PDB entry 2J8D | X-ray diffraction, 2.07 A resolution | chains H and M of the 3 polymer chains in the assembly

Chain H:
Protein: Reaction center protein H chain
From: Rhodobacter sphaeroides
UniProtKB: P0C0Y7 (RCEH_RHOSH); numbering as in UniProt (aligned over 1-260)
Amino-acid sequence (260 residues; each row starts with the number of its first residue):
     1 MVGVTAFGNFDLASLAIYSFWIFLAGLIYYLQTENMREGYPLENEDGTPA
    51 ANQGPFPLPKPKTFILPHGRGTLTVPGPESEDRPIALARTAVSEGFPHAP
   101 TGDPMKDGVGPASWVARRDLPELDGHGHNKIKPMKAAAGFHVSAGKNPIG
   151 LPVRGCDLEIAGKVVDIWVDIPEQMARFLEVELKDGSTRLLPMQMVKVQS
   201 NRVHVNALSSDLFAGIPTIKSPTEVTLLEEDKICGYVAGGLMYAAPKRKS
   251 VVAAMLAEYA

Chain M:
Protein: Reaction center protein M chain
From: Rhodobacter sphaeroides
UniProtKB: P0C0Y9 (RCEM_RHOSH); residues 1-307 here = UniProt positions 1-307
Amino-acid sequence (307 residues; row label = number of the first residue in the row):
     1 AEYQNIFSQVQVRGPADLGMTEDVNLANRSGVGPFSTLLGWFGNAQLGPI
    51 YLGSLGVLSLFSGLMWFFTIGIWFWYQAGWNPAVFLRDLFFFSLEPPAPE
   101 YGLSFAAPLKEGGLWLIASFFMFVAVWSWWGRTYLRAQALGMGKHTAWAF
   151 LSAIWLWMVLGFIRPILMGSWSEAVPYGIFSHLDWTNNFSLVHGNLFYNP
   201 FHGLSIAFLYGSALLFAMHGATILAVSRFGGERELEQIADRGTAAERAAL
   251 FWRWTMGFNATMEGIHRWAIWMAVLVTLTGGIGILLSGTVVDNWYVWGQN
   301 HGMAPLN
Bound ions: bacteriochlorophyll a Mg site 1 near His-182 (its only coordinating residue here); bacteriochlorophyll a Mg site 2 near His-202 (its only coordinating residue here); Fe ion: His-219, Glu-234, His-266 (shared with 2 residues of chain L)
Small-molecule neighbours:
  - bacteriochlorophyll a (BCL), molecule 1: Trp-66, Phe-67, Leu-89, Met-122, Trp-157, Leu-160, Val-175, Ile-179, His-182, Leu-183, Trp-185, Thr-186
  - bacteriochlorophyll a (BCL), molecule 2: Trp-66, Met-122, Val-126, Phe-150, Ala-153, Ile-154, Leu-156, Trp-157, Leu-160, Trp-185, Thr-186, Asn-187, Phe-189, Ser-190, Asn-195, Leu-196, Phe-197, His-202, Ser-205, Ile-206, Leu-209, Tyr-210, Val-276, Thr-277, Gly-280, Gly-281, Ile-284
  - bacteriochlorophyll a (BCL), molecule 3: Gly-203, Ile-206, Ala-207, Tyr-210, Gly-211, Leu-214
  - bacteriopheophytin a (BPH), molecule 1: Ser-59, Leu-60, Gly-63, Leu-64, Phe-67, Ala-125, Val-126, Trp-129, Thr-133, Thr-146, Ala-149, Phe-150, Ser-152, Ala-153, Ala-273, Val-274, Thr-277
  - bacteriopheophytin a (BPH), molecule 2: Tyr-210, Ala-213, Leu-214, Ala-217, Met-218, Trp-252, Thr-255, Met-256
  - spheroidene (SPO): Trp-66, Phe-67, Phe-68, Ile-70, Gly-71, Ile-72, Phe-74, Trp-75, Phe-85, Leu-89, Phe-105, Trp-115, Leu-116, Ser-119, Phe-120, Met-122, Phe-123, Trp-157, Met-158, Leu-160, Gly-161, Phe-162, Trp-171, Val-175, Pro-176, Tyr-177, Gly-178, Ile-179, His-182
  - ubiquinone-10 (U10), molecule 1: Leu-39, Leu-47, Glu-234
  - ubiquinone-10 (U10), molecule 2: Leu-214, Leu-215, Met-218, His-219, Thr-222, Ile-223, Ala-245, Ala-248, Ala-249, Trp-252, Met-256, Phe-258, Asn-259, Ala-260, Thr-261, Met-262, Ile-265, Trp-268, Met-272

How chain H and chain M interact:
Pairs across the interface (123):
  Thr-5(H) with Val-290(M)
  Asn-9(H) with Val-290(M)
  Phe-10(H) with Val-290(M); Val-291(M), hydrophobic; Trp-297(M), hydrogen bond (backbone-side chain); His-301(M)
  Leu-12(H) with Val-290(M)
  Ala-13(H) with Trp-297(M)
  Ser-14(H) with Trp-297(M); His-301(M), hydrogen bond
  Ala-16(H) with Phe-201(M)
  Ile-17(H) with Pro-200(M), hydrophobic; Phe-201(M), hydrophobic; Leu-204(M), hydrophobic
  Phe-20(H) with Phe-201(M), hydrophobic; Leu-204(M), hydrophobic; Phe-208(M), hydrophobic; Leu-275(M), hydrophobic; Thr-279(M)
  Trp-21(H) with Leu-204(M), hydrophobic
  Phe-23(H) with Trp-271(M), hydrophobic; Leu-275(M), hydrophobic
  Leu-27(H) with Trp-271(M); Leu-275(M), hydrophobic
  Tyr-30(H) with Arg-267(M), hydrogen bond
  Leu-31(H) with Arg-267(M); Trp-268(M), hydrophobic
  Gln-32(H) with Phe-258(M)
  Asn-35(H) with Ala-260(M); Thr-261(M), hydrogen bond (side chain-backbone); Gly-264(M), hydrogen bond (side chain-backbone); Ile-265(M), hydrogen bond (side chain-backbone); Trp-268(M)
  Glu-38(H) with Ile-238(M); Arg-241(M), salt bridge; Thr-261(M)
  Tyr-40(H) with Arg-253(M), hydrogen bond
  Leu-42(H) with Arg-253(M)
  Lys-62(H) with Glu-263(M), salt bridge; Arg-267(M)
  Phe-64(H) with Ile-238(M), hydrophobic; Glu-263(M)
  Leu-66(H) with Ala-239(M), hydrophobic
  Leu-73(H) with Ile-238(M); Ala-239(M)
  Glu-79(H) with Arg-241(M), salt bridge
  Pro-111(H) with Arg-247(M), hydrogen bond (backbone-side chain)
  Ala-112(H) with Arg-247(M)
  Ser-113(H) with Thr-243(M); Arg-247(M), hydrogen bond (backbone-side chain)
  Val-115(H) with Arg-241(M); Gly-242(M); Thr-243(M); Glu-246(M)
  Arg-117(H) with Glu-236(M), hydrogen bond (side chain-backbone); Gln-237(M); Asp-240(M), hydrogen bond (side chain-backbone); Arg-241(M); Gly-242(M)
  Arg-118(H) with Asp-240(M), hydrogen bond (backbone-side chain)
  Glu-122(H) with Arg-233(M), salt bridge; Glu-236(M)
  Gly-125(H) with Met-20(M)
  His-126(H) with Met-20(M)
  Lys-130(H) with Arg-233(M)
  Ile-131(H) with Arg-233(M)
  Ala-138(H) with Pro-15(M)
  Gly-139(H) with Arg-13(M); Gly-14(M); Pro-15(M)
  Phe-140(H) with Arg-13(M); Gly-14(M)
  His-141(H) with Val-12(M); Arg-13(M), hydrogen bond (backbone-backbone)
  Val-142(H) with Val-10(M), hydrophobic; Gln-11(M)
  Ser-143(H) with Gln-11(M), hydrogen bond (backbone-backbone); Val-12(M), hydrogen bond (side chain-backbone); Arg-13(M)
  Ala-144(H) with Val-10(M); Gln-11(M), hydrogen bond (backbone-backbone); Thr-37(M); Trp-41(M), hydrophobic
  Gly-145(H) with Gln-9(M); Trp-41(M)
  Lys-146(H) with Val-10(M)
  Val-169(H) with Val-12(M), hydrophobic
  Pro-172(H) with Asp-17(M)
  Glu-173(H) with Asn-44(M)
  Gln-174(H) with Val-12(M); Arg-13(M); Gly-14(M), hydrogen bond (side chain-backbone); Pro-15(M), hydrogen bond (side chain-backbone)
  Met-175(H) with Val-12(M)
  Ala-176(H) with Val-12(M)
  Arg-177(H) with Glu-232(M), salt bridge; Arg-233(M)
  Met-193(H) with Gln-9(M); Val-10(M), hydrophobic
  Gln-194(H) with Tyr-3(M); Asn-5(M); Ser-227(M), hydrogen bond (side chain-backbone); Arg-228(M)
  Met-195(H) with Glu-2(M); Arg-228(M)
  Val-196(H) with Tyr-3(M); Gln-9(M), hydrogen bond (backbone-side chain)
  Lys-197(H) with Gln-9(M)
  Val-198(H) with Gln-9(M), hydrogen bond (backbone-side chain)
  Asn-206(H) with Glu-2(M), hydrogen bond
  Leu-227(H) with Arg-233(M); Glu-236(M); Asp-240(M)
  Glu-230(H) with Arg-233(M), salt bridge
  Asp-231(H) with Gly-242(M); Thr-243(M), hydrogen bond (side chain-backbone)
  Cys-234(H) with Arg-228(M), hydrogen bond (side chain-backbone); Phe-229(M)
  Gly-235(H) with Arg-247(M)
  Ala-238(H) with Arg-228(M); Phe-229(M), hydrophobic
  Leu-241(H) with Glu-2(M); Arg-228(M)
Also at the interface, not in a pair above, chain H (77 interface residues in all): Leu-24, Ile-28, Glu-34, Arg-37, Gly-39, Glu-81, Gly-110, Trp-114, Met-134, Pro-148, Ile-167, Pro-192
Also at the interface, not in a pair above, chain M (59 interface residues in all): Ala-1, Gly-19, Phe-35, Asn-259, Leu-286, Thr-289, Asp-292, Trp-294, Asn-300

Summary:
77 residues of chain H and 59 residues of chain M are in contact, with 24 hydrogen bonds and 6 salt bridges.
Among the polar pairs are Glu-38(H)/Arg-241(M), Lys-62(H)/Glu-263(M) and Glu-79(H)/Arg-241(M). Ligands of
chain M: 3 copies of bacteriochlorophyll a, bacteriopheophytin a, ubiquinone-10 and spheroidene.
Here chain H is Reaction center protein H chain and chain M is Reaction center protein M chain, both from
Rhodobacter sphaeroides. Entry 2J8D (X-ray high resolution structure of the photosynthetic reaction center
from Rb. sphaeroides at pH 8 in ...) was determined by X-ray diffraction (same publication as 2J8C, 2UWS,
2UWT, 2UWU, 2UWV, 2UWW and 7 further entries).
